PDB entry 6W3L | X-ray diffraction, 2.59 A resolution | chains E and B of the 4 polymer chains in the assembly

[Chain E]
Molecule: Ggatccgtcgatcgcatcagc
Sequence (21 nucleotides; each row starts with the number of its first residue):
     1 GGATCCGTCGATCGCATCAGC
Ion coordination: Na+ near DG1 (its only coordinating residue here)

[Chain B]
Name: DNA-(apurinic or apyrimidinic site) lyase
Organism: Homo sapiens
Notes: EC 3.1.-.-, 4.2.99.18
Reference sequence: P27695 (APEX1_HUMAN); residues 43-318 here = UniProt positions 43-318
Amino-acid sequence (276 residues; numbered 43 to 318; the number before each row is that of its first residue):
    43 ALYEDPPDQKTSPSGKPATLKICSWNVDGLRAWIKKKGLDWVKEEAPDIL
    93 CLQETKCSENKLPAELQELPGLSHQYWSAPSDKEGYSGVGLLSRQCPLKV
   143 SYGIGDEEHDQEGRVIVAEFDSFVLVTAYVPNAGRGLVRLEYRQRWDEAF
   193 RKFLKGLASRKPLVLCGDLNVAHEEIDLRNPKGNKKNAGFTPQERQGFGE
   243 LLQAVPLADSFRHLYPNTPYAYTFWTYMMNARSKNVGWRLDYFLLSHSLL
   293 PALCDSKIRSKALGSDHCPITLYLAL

[Interface between chain E and chain B]
Pairs across the interface (23; chain E residue first):
  DA11(E) with Arg177(B), base contact
  DT12(E) with Arg177(B), base contact; Met270(B), hydrogen bond to the base; Met271(B), base contact
  DC13(E) with Tyr269(B), base contact; Met270(B), sugar contact
  DG14(E) with Lys98(B), base contact; Tyr269(B), sugar contact
  DC15(E) with Asp70(B), sugar contact; Gly71(B), phosphate contact; Ala74(B), sugar contact; Lys78(B), salt bridge to the phosphate; Lys98(B), base contact
  DA16(E) with Gly71(B), phosphate contact; Leu72(B), phosphate contact; Arg73(B), hydrogen bond to the phosphate; Ala74(B), hydrogen bond to the phosphate; Lys98(B), sugar contact; Gly127(B), phosphate contact
  DT17(E) with Arg73(B), salt bridge to the phosphate; Lys103(B), salt bridge to the phosphate; Glu126(B), sugar contact; Gly127(B), sugar contact
Interface residues without a listed pair, chain E (8 interface residues in all): DC18
Interface residues without a listed pair, chain B (15 interface residues in all): Lys77

[Overview]
8 residues of chain E and 15 residues of chain B are in contact; the contacts include 3 hydrogen bonds and 3
salt bridges. Polar pairs include DT12(E)-Met270(B), DA16(E)-Arg73(B) and DA16(E)-Ala74(B).
Chain E is Ggatccgtcgatcgcatcagc and chain B is DNA-(apurinic or apyrimidinic site) lyase (Homo sapiens); the
structure, APE1 exonuclease substrate complex wild-type, was determined by X-ray diffraction, deposited
together with 6W0Q, 6W2P, 6W3N, 6W3Q, 6W3U and 6W43.
